Entry 2X5V (X-ray diffraction, 3.00 A resolution); this record covers chains C and M of the 4 polymer chains in the assembly.

[Chain C]
Name: Photosynthetic reaction center cytochrome C subunit
Source organism: Blastochloris viridis
Reference sequence: P07173 (CYCR_RHOVI); residues 1-336 here correspond to UniProt positions 21-356 (UniProt number = residue number + 20)
Sequence (336 residues; each row starts with the number of its first residue):
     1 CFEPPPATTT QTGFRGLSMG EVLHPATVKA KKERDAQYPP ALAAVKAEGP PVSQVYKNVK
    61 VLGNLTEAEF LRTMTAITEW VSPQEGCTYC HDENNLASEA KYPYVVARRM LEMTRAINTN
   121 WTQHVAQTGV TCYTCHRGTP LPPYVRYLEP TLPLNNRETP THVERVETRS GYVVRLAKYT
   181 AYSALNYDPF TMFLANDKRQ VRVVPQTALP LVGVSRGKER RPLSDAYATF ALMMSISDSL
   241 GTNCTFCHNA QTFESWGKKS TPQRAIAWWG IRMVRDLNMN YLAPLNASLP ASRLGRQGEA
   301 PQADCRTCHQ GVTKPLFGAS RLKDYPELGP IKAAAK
Disordered / not traced: 333-336
Glycans and other covalent adducts: heme c (HEC) linked to Cys-87, Cys-90, Cys-132, Cys-135, Cys-244, Cys-247, Cys-305, Cys-308
Metal / ion sites: heme c Fe (4 sites), coordinated by Met-74, His-91, Met-110, His-124, His-136, Met-233, His-248, His-309
Ligand contacts:
  - heme c (HEC), molecule 1: Tyr-56, Lys-57, Asn-58, Val-59, Lys-60, Val-61, Leu-62, Phe-70, Leu-71, Met-74, Thr-75, Ile-77, Thr-78, Val-81, Ser-82, Gly-86, His-91, Leu-96, Ala-97, Pro-103, Tyr-104, Ala-107, Arg-108, Leu-111
  - heme c (HEC), molecule 2: Ile-77, Val-81, Tyr-89, Tyr-102, Pro-103, Val-106, Ala-107, Met-110, Leu-111, Met-113, Thr-114, Ile-117, Thr-131, His-136, Pro-140, Leu-141, Pro-142, Leu-282, Leu-289, Arg-293, Pro-301, Gln-302, Thr-307
  - heme c (HEC), molecule 3: Ile-117, His-124, Val-125, Ala-126, Thr-128, Gly-129, Val-130, Leu-194, Ile-236, Leu-240, Phe-246, Gln-263, Ile-266, Ala-267, Gly-270, Ile-271, Met-273, Val-274, Asp-304, His-309, Thr-313, Lys-314, Pro-315
  - heme c (HEC), molecule 4: Gln-200, Val-201, Arg-202, Val-203, Val-204, Thr-229, Phe-230, Met-233, Met-234, Ile-236, Ser-237, Leu-240, Thr-242, Asn-243, His-248, Phe-253, Glu-254, Arg-264, Ala-267, Trp-268, Ile-271, Arg-272
Curated features (UniProtKB/Swiss-Prot):
  - binding site (heme): Met-74, Cys-87, Cys-90, His-91, Met-110, His-124, Cys-132, Cys-135, His-136, Met-233, Cys-244, Cys-247, His-248, Cys-305, Cys-308, His-309
  - site: Cys-1 (Not N-palmitoylated)
  - lipidation: Cys-1 (S-diacylglycerol cysteine)

[Chain M]
Name: Reaction center protein M chain
Source organism: Blastochloris viridis
Reference sequence: P06010 (RCEM_RHOVI); residues 0-323 here correspond to UniProt positions 1-324 (UniProt number = residue number + 1)
Sequence (324 residues; numbered 0 to 323; the number before each row is that of its first residue; numbering starts at 0):
     0 MADYQTIYTQ IQARGPHITV SGEWGDNDRV GKPFYSYWLG KIGDAQIGPI YLGASGIAAF
    60 AFGSTAILII LFNMAAEVHF DPLQFFRQFF WLGLYPPKAQ YGMGIPPLHD GGWWLMAGLF
   120 MTLSLGSWWI RVYSRARALG LGTHIAWNFA AAIFFVLCIG CIHPTLVGSW SEGVPFGIWP
   180 HIDWLTAFSI RYGNFYYCPW HGFSIGFAYG CGLLFAAHGA TILAVARFGG DREIEQITDR
   240 GTAVERAALF WRWTIGFNAT IESVHRWGWF FSLMVMVSAS VGILLTGTFV DNWYLWCVKH
   300 GAAPDYPAYL PATPDPASLP GAPK
Disordered / not traced: 0
Metal / ion sites: bacteriochlorophyll b Mg near His-200 (its only coordinating residue here); Fe2+: His-217, Glu-232, His-264 (shared with 2 residues of chain L)
Ligand contacts:
  - bacteriochlorophyll b (BCB), molecule 1: Gly-62, Ala-65, Ile-66, Ile-69, Met-120, Leu-124, Phe-148, Ala-151, Ile-152, Phe-154, Val-155, Ile-158, Trp-183, Leu-184, Thr-185, Phe-187, Ser-188, Phe-194, Tyr-195, His-200, Ser-203, Ile-204, Ala-207, Tyr-208, Val-274, Met-275, Ala-278, Gly-281, Ile-282
  - bacteriochlorophyll b (BCB), molecule 2: Met-120, Phe-154, Val-155, Ile-158, Val-173, Ile-177, His-180, Ile-181, Trp-183, Leu-184
  - bacteriochlorophyll b (BCB), molecule 3: Leu-184, Tyr-195, Tyr-208
  - bacteriochlorophyll b (BCB), molecule 4: Tyr-195, His-200, Gly-201, Ile-204, Gly-205, Tyr-208, Gly-209, Phe-270
  - bacteriopheophytin b (BPB), molecule 1: Ala-58, Phe-59, Gly-62, Ser-63, Ile-66, Ser-123, Leu-124, Trp-127, Val-131, Ile-144, Asn-147, Phe-148, Ala-151, Ser-271, Val-274, Met-275
  - bacteriopheophytin b (BPB), molecule 2: Tyr-208, Gly-211, Leu-212, Ala-215, Ala-216, Trp-250, Ile-254
  - menaquinone-7 (MQ7): Leu-212, Leu-213, Ala-216, His-217, Thr-220, Val-243, Ala-246, Ala-247, Trp-250, Ile-254, Phe-256, Asn-257, Ala-258, Thr-259, Ile-260, Val-263, Trp-266, Phe-270
Curated features (UniProtKB/Swiss-Prot):
  - binding site ((7R,8Z)-bacteriochlorophyll b): His-180, His-200
  - binding site (Fe cation): His-217, Glu-232, His-264
  - binding site (a ubiquinone): Trp-250

[Chain C / chain M interface]
Residue-residue contacts (105):
  Gln-11(C) / Tyr-308(M)  hydrogen bond
  Thr-12(C) / Leu-309(M)
  Gly-13(C) / Tyr-308(M)
  Phe-14(C) / Pro-306(M)
  Phe-14(C) / Tyr-308(M)
  Leu-17(C) / Tyr-305(M)
  Val-163(C) / Gln-83(M)
  Ser-170(C) / Val-77(M)
  Ser-170(C) / Gln-87(M)  hydrogen bond (backbone-side chain)
  Gly-171(C) / Gln-87(M)
  Val-173(C) / Glu-76(M)
  Val-174(C) / Gln-87(M)
  Tyr-182(C) / Trp-90(M)  hydrogen bond (backbone-side chain)
  Ser-183(C) / Trp-90(M)
  Ala-184(C) / Trp-90(M)
  Ala-184(C) / Tyr-94(M)  hydrogen bond (backbone-side chain)
  Ala-184(C) / Trp-178(M)  hydrophobic
  Ala-184(C) / Asp-182(M)  hydrogen bond (backbone-side chain)
  Leu-185(C) / Asp-182(M)  hydrogen bond (backbone-side chain)
  Asn-186(C) / Glu-76(M)
  Asn-186(C) / Tyr-94(M)
  Asn-186(C) / Lys-97(M)  hydrogen bond (backbone-side chain)
  Tyr-187(C) / Lys-97(M)
  Arg-202(C) / Asp-314(M)  salt bridge
  Arg-202(C) / Ala-316(M)
  Val-204(C) / Ile-189(M)
  Val-204(C) / Asn-291(M)
  Pro-205(C) / Arg-190(M)
  Pro-205(C) / Asp-290(M)
  Pro-205(C) / Asn-291(M)
  Gln-206(C) / Leu-294(M)
  Thr-207(C) / Asp-290(M)
  Thr-207(C) / Asn-291(M)
  Thr-207(C) / Leu-294(M)
  Ala-208(C) / Val-289(M)
  Ala-208(C) / Asp-290(M)  hydrogen bond (backbone-backbone)
  Ala-208(C) / Asn-291(M)  hydrogen bond (backbone-backbone)
  Ala-208(C) / Leu-294(M)
  Ala-208(C) / Trp-295(M)
  Leu-209(C) / Phe-288(M)
  Leu-209(C) / Asp-290(M)
  Pro-210(C) / Gly-286(M)
  Pro-210(C) / Thr-287(M)
  Pro-210(C) / Asp-290(M)
  Arg-216(C) / Leu-165(M)  hydrogen bond (side chain-backbone)
  Arg-216(C) / Val-166(M)
  Arg-216(C) / Gly-286(M)  hydrogen bond (side chain-backbone)
  Arg-216(C) / Thr-287(M)
  Gly-217(C) / Gln-99(M)
  Gly-217(C) / Val-166(M)  hydrogen bond (backbone-backbone)
  Gly-217(C) / Gly-167(M)
  Lys-218(C) / Gln-99(M)
  Arg-220(C) / Gln-99(M)
  Arg-220(C) / Val-166(M)
  Arg-220(C) / Glu-171(M)  salt bridge
  Arg-220(C) / Arg-190(M)
  Arg-220(C) / Tyr-191(M)  hydrogen bond
  Pro-222(C) / Lys-97(M)
  Pro-222(C) / Gln-99(M)
  Pro-222(C) / Ser-170(M)
  Leu-223(C) / Ser-170(M)  hydrogen bond (backbone-side chain)
  Leu-223(C) / Glu-171(M)
  Leu-223(C) / Trp-183(M)
  Ser-224(C) / Lys-97(M)  hydrogen bond (side chain-backbone)
  Ala-226(C) / Ala-186(M)
  Tyr-227(C) / Pro-174(M)
  Tyr-227(C) / Trp-183(M)
  Tyr-227(C) / Ala-186(M)  hydrophobic
  Phe-230(C) / Thr-185(M)
  Ala-250(C) / Asn-193(M)
  Gln-251(C) / Asn-193(M)  hydrogen bond (backbone-side chain)
  Gln-251(C) / Tyr-196(M)  hydrogen bond
  Gln-251(C) / Tyr-293(M)
  Gln-251(C) / Pro-303(M)  hydrogen bond (side chain-backbone)
  Gln-251(C) / Tyr-305(M)
  Thr-252(C) / Tyr-293(M)
  Glu-254(C) / Asn-291(M)  hydrogen bond
  Glu-254(C) / Tyr-293(M)
  Trp-256(C) / Thr-312(M)
  Trp-256(C) / Pro-313(M)
  Trp-256(C) / Asp-314(M)  hydrogen bond
  Trp-256(C) / Pro-315(M)
  Gly-257(C) / Ala-311(M)
  Gly-257(C) / Thr-312(M)  hydrogen bond (backbone-backbone)
  Lys-258(C) / Asp-304(M)  salt bridge
  Lys-258(C) / Tyr-305(M)  hydrogen bond (side chain-backbone)
  Lys-259(C) / Tyr-293(M)
  Lys-259(C) / Asp-304(M)  salt bridge
  Ser-260(C) / Thr-312(M)  hydrogen bond (backbone-side chain)
  Thr-261(C) / Leu-309(M)
  Thr-261(C) / Thr-312(M)
  Pro-262(C) / Leu-309(M)
  Pro-262(C) / Pro-310(M)
  Pro-262(C) / Thr-312(M)
  Gln-263(C) / Leu-309(M)
  Ala-265(C) / Thr-312(M)
  Ala-265(C) / Pro-315(M)  hydrophobic
  Trp-268(C) / Pro-315(M)  hydrophobic
  Trp-268(C) / Ala-321(M)  hydrophobic
  Trp-268(C) / Pro-322(M)
  Trp-269(C) / Pro-315(M)
  Trp-269(C) / Ala-321(M)  hydrophobic
  Trp-269(C) / Pro-322(M)
  Arg-272(C) / Pro-322(M)
  Arg-272(C) / Lys-323(M)  hydrogen bond (side chain-backbone)
Interface residues without a listed pair, chain C (58 interface residues in all): Arg-169, Ala-177, Gln-200, Val-203, Ser-215, Arg-221, Phe-253, Ser-255
Interface residues without a listed pair, chain M (61 interface residues in all): His-78, Asp-80, Arg-86, Tyr-100, Gly-101, Gly-172, Pro-179, Phe-187, Gly-192, Lys-298, Ala-307, Leu-318

[Summary]
58 residues of chain C and 61 residues of chain M are in contact; the contacts include 24 hydrogen bonds and 4
salt bridges. Polar pairs include Arg-202(C)/Asp-314(M), Arg-220(C)/Glu-171(M) and Lys-258(C)/Asp-304(M).
Chain M binds 4 copies of bacteriochlorophyll b, bacteriopheophytin b and menaquinone-7.
Here chain C is Photosynthetic reaction center cytochrome C subunit and chain M is Reaction center protein M
chain, both from Blastochloris viridis. Entry 2X5V (80 microsecond laue diffraction snapshot from crystals of
a photosynthetic reaction centre 3 millisecond following photoactivation) was determined by X-ray diffraction,
deposited together with 2X5U.
